PDB entry 5UN5 | X-ray diffraction, 2.99 A resolution | chains B and C of the 4 polymer chains in the assembly

== Chain B ==
Protein: Frizzled-8
Organism: Homo sapiens
UniProt: Q9H461 (FZD8_HUMAN); residues 1-123 here correspond to UniProt positions 28-150 (UniProt number = residue number + 27)
Amino-acid sequence (129 residues; each row starts with the number of its first residue):
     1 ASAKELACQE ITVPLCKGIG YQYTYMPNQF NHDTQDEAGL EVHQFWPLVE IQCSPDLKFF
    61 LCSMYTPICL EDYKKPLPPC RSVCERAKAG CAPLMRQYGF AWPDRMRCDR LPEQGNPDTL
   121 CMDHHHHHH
Not modelled in the structure: 1-5, 125-129
Disulfides: Cys8-Cys69, Cys16-Cys62, Cys53-Cys91, Cys80-Cys121, Cys84-Cys108
Construct notes: conflict Gln22 (Asn49 in Q9H461); expression tag (124-129)
What the authors report for this chain:
  - specificity-determining residues: Trp46

== Chain C ==
Protein: Designed Wnt agonist B12
Organism: synthetic construct
Amino-acid sequence (123 residues; row label = number of the first residue in the row; note: 11 numbers in that range are skipped by the numbering (no residue carries them; nothing is unmodelled there); a row labelled like 183A-183N holds insertion residues (183A, then the next letters in order)):
   122 GGVSFSEVMG KQKDEQAREQ LKEGMIKIEE QGKKLSETRT QEELQKYVAA VATFALQAGF
   182 LG
183A-183N PNLEERRGFNRRGK
   195 EEIGKISGEV YLKLLDLKKA VRAKEKKGLD ILNMVGEIKG TLERVYA
Not modelled in the structure: 122-137, 183A-183N, 240-241

== Chain B / chain C interface ==
Contacting residue pairs (25):
  Pro14(B) - Leu209(C)  hydrophobic
  Leu15(B) - Tyr205(C)
  His43(B) - Tyr205(C)
  Gln44(B) - Phe181(C)
  Gln44(B) - Leu182(C)
  Gln44(B) - Gly198(C)
  Trp46(B) - Val172(C)  hydrophobic
  Trp46(B) - Ala176(C)  hydrophobic
  Trp46(B) - Ser201(C)  hydrogen bond
  Trp46(B) - Val204(C)  hydrophobic
  Trp46(B) - Tyr205(C)  hydrophobic
  Trp46(B) - Leu208(C)  hydrophobic
  Pro47(B) - Ala173(C)
  Pro47(B) - Ala176(C)  hydrophobic
  Pro47(B) - Leu177(C)  hydrophobic
  Glu50(B) - Val169(C)
  Glu50(B) - Tyr205(C)
  Glu50(B) - Lys212(C)  salt bridge
  Ile51(B) - Ala173(C)  hydrophobic
  Ile51(B) - Thr174(C)
  Ile51(B) - Leu177(C)  hydrophobic
  Leu94(B) - Leu177(C)  hydrophobic
  Tyr98(B) - Leu177(C)
  Tyr98(B) - Gln178(C)
  Phe100(B) - Leu182(C)
Interface residues without a listed pair, chain B (13 interface residues in all): Phe45, Leu48
Interface residues without a listed pair, chain C (18 interface residues in all): Gly180, Leu206
Interface features reported in the paper:
  - interface residues, chain B: Trp46(B)

== In short ==
13 residues of chain B face 18 of chain C across their interface; the contacts include 1 hydrogen bond and 1
salt bridge. Polar pairs include Glu50(B)-Lys212(C) and Trp46(B)-Ser201(C). The paper reports the interface
residue Trp46(B); the specificity determinant Trp46(B).
Chain B is Frizzled-8 (Homo sapiens) and chain C is Designed Wnt agonist B12 (synthetic construct); the
structure, Frizzled-8 complex with designed surrogate Wnt agonist, crystal form 1, was determined by X-ray
diffraction, deposited together with 5UN6.
